6RT9 - chain A; structure by X-ray diffraction, 1.55 A resolution.

== Chain A ==
Molecule: Lysozyme C
Source organism: Gallus gallus
Notes: EC 3.2.1.17
UniProtKB: P00698 (LYSC_CHICK); residues 1-129 here correspond to UniProt positions 19-147 (UniProt number = residue number + 18)
Amino-acid sequence (129 residues; row label = number of the first residue in the row):
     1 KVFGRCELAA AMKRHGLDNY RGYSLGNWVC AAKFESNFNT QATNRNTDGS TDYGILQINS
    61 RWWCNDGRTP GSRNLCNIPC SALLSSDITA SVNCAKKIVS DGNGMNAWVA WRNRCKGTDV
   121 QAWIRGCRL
Disulfide bonds: Cys6-Cys127, Cys30-Cys115, Cys64-Cys80, Cys76-Cys94
Swiss-Prot annotation at these positions:
  - active site: Glu35, Asp52
  - binding site (substrate): Asp101

== Overview ==
Curated annotation (UniProt) lists active-site residues Glu35 and Asp52 and substrate-binding residue Asp101.
Chain A is Lysozyme C (Gallus gallus); the structure, Orthorhombic lysozyme grown with 300g/L sucrose, was
determined by X-ray diffraction (same publication as 6RTA, 6RT3 and 6RT1).
